PDB entry 1S9J | X-ray diffraction, 2.40 A resolution | chain A

== Chain A ==
Protein: Dual specificity mitogen-activated protein kinase kinase 1
From: Homo sapiens
Notes: EC 2.7.1.37
UniProt: Q02750 (MP2K1_HUMAN); residues 62-393 here correspond to UniProt positions 61-392 (UniProt number = residue number - 1)
Sequence (341 residues; row label = number of the first residue in the row):
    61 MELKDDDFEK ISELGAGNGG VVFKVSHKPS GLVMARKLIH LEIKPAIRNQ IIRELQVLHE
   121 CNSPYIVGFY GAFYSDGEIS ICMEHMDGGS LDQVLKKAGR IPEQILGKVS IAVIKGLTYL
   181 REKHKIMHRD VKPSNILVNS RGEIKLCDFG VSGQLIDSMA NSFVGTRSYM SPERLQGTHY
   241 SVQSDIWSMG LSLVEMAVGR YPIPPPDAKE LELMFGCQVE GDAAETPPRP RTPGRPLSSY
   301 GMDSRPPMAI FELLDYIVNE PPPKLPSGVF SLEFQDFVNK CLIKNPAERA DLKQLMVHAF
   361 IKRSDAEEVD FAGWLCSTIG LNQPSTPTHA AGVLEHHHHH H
Not modelled in the structure: 221-223, 276-305, 383-401
Construct notes: initiating methionine (61); expression tag (394-401)
Ion coordination: Mg2+: Asn195, Asp208 (together with ATP)
Small-molecule neighbours:
  - ATP (adenosine-5'-triphosphate): Leu74, Gly75, Ala76, Gly77, Asn78, Gly80, Val82, Ala95, Lys97, Val127, Met143, Glu144, His145, Met146, Ser150, Asp152, Gln153, Asp190, Lys192, Ser194, Asn195, Leu197, Asp208
  - BBM (5-bromo-N-(2,3-dihydroxypropoxy)-3,4-difluoro-2-[(2-fluoro-4-iodophenyl)amino]benzamide): Gly77, Asn78, Gly79, Lys97, Ile99, Leu115, Leu118, Val127, Gly128, Ile141, Met143, Asp190, Cys207, Asp208, Phe209, Gly210, Val211, Ser212, Leu215, Ile216, Met219
UniProt features mapped onto this chain:
  - modified residue: Ser299 (Phosphoserine)

== In short ==
Ligands of chain A: ATP and compound BBM. The Mg2+ site is built by Asn195 and Asp208.
Chain A is Dual specificity mitogen-activated protein kinase kinase 1 (Homo sapiens); the structure, X-ray
structure of the human mitogen-activated protein kinase kinase 1 (MEK1) in a complex with ligand ..., was
determined by X-ray diffraction (same publication as 1S9I).
